3QZZ - chain A; structure by X-ray diffraction, 2.40 A resolution.

# Chain A
Molecule: Methanosarcina acetivorans protoglobin
From: Methanosarcina acetivorans
Reference sequence: Q8TLY9 (Q8TLY9_METAC); residues 1-195 here = UniProt positions 1-195
Amino-acid sequence (195 residues; each row starts with the number of its first residue):
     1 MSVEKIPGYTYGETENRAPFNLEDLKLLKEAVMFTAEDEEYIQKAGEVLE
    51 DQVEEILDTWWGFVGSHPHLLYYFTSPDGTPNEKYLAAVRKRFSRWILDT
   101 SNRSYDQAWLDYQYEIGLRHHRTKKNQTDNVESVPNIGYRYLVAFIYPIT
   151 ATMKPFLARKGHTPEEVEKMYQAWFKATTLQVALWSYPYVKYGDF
Unresolved in the structure: 1-5
Sequence notes: engineered mutation W61 (Tyr in Q8TLY9), S101 (Cys in Q8TLY9)
Metal / ion sites: heme Fe near H120 (its only coordinating residue here)
Small-molecule neighbours: heme (HEM): L70, Y73, F74, Y85, V89, R92, F93, W96, Y112, I116, R119, H120, K125, N126, T128, D129, I137, Y141, L142, F145, I146, I149, T178, V182, W185
From the paper describing this entry:
  - conformationally variable residues (helix shift): E55 to G62

# Overview
Chain A binds heme. From the paper: conformational variability at E55.
Chain A is Methanosarcina acetivorans protoglobin (Methanosarcina acetivorans); the structure, 3D Structure of
Ferric Methanosarcina Acetivorans Protoglobin Y61W mutant in Aquomet form, was determined by X-ray
diffraction, deposited together with 3QZX and 3R0G.
